7TMP - chains B and M of the 15 polymer chains in the assembly; structure by electron microscopy, 3.30 A resolution.

[Chain B]
Protein: Vacuolar proton pump subunit B
From: Saccharomyces cerevisiae
Reference sequence: A0A6A5Q585 (A0A6A5Q585_YEASX); residue numbers follow UniProt; this construct covers 1-517
Sequence (517 residues; row label = number of the first residue in the row):
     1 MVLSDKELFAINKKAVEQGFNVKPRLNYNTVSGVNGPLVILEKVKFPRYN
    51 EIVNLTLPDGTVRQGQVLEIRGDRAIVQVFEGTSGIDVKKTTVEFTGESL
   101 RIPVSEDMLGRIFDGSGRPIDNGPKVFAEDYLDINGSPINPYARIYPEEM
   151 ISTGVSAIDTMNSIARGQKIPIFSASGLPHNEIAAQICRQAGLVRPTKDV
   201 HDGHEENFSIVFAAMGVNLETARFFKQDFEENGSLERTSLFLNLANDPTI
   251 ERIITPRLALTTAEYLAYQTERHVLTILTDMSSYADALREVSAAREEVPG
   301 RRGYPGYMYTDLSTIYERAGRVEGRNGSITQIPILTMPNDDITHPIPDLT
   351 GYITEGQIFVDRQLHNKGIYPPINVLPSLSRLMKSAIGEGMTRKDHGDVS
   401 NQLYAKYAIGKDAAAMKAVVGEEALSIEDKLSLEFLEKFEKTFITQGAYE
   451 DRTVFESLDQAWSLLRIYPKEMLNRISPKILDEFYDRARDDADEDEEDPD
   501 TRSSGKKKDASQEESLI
Unresolved in the structure: 1-11, 197-206, 486-517
Residues lining bound ligands: ADP (adenosine-5'-diphosphate): Leu379, Ser380, Arg381, Lys384

[Chain M]
Protein: V-type proton ATPase subunit D
From: Saccharomyces cerevisiae
Reference sequence: A0A6A5Q1W2 (A0A6A5Q1W2_YEASX); numbering as in UniProt (aligned over 1-256)
Sequence (256 residues; row label = number of the first residue in the row):
     1 MSGNREQVFPTRMTLGLMKTKLKGANQGYSLLKRKSEALTKRFRDITKRI
    51 DDAKQKMGRVMQTAAFSLAEVSYATGENIGYQVQESVSTARFKVRARQEN
   101 VSGVYLSQFESYIDPEINDFRLTGLGRGGQQVQRAKEIYSRAVETLVELA
   151 SLQTAFIILDEVIKVTNRRVNAIEHVIIPRTENTIAYINSELDELDREEF
   201 YRLKKVQEKKQNETAKLDAEMKLKRDRAEQDASEVAADEEPQGETLVADQ
   251 EDDVIF
Unresolved in the structure: 1-3, 218-256

[Chain B / chain M interface]
Residue-residue contacts (16; chain B residue first):
  Glu296(B) - Tyr201(M)  hydrogen bond (backbone-side chain)
  Glu297(B) - Tyr201(M)
  Val298(B) - Tyr201(M)  hydrophobic
  Pro299(B) - Arg197(M)
  Pro299(B) - Tyr201(M)
  Gly300(B) - Glu194(M)
  Arg301(B) - Glu194(M)
  Arg302(B) - Ser190(M)
  Arg302(B) - Glu194(M)  hydrogen bond (backbone-side chain)
  Arg302(B) - Arg197(M)
  Gly303(B) - Arg197(M)
  Ala418(B) - Asn171(M)
  Ala418(B) - His175(M)  hydrogen bond (backbone-side chain)
  Val419(B) - Arg168(M)
  Val419(B) - Asn171(M)
  Val419(B) - Val176(M)  hydrophobic
Interface residues without a listed pair, chain B (11 interface residues in all): Val420
Interface residues without a listed pair, chain M (9 interface residues in all): Ala172

[In short]
Chain B and chain M form an interface of 11 and 9 residues respectively; the contacts include 3 hydrogen
bonds. Polar contacts include Glu296(B)-Tyr201(M), Arg302(B)-Glu194(M) and Ala418(B)-His175(M). Chain B binds
ADP.
Here chain B is Vacuolar proton pump subunit B and chain M is V-type proton ATPase subunit D, both from
Saccharomyces cerevisiae. Entry 7TMP (V1 complex lacking subunit C from Saccharomyces cerevisiae, State 2) was
determined by electron microscopy (same publication as 7TMM, 7TMO, 7TMQ, 7TMR, 7TMS and 7TMT).
